5L6B - chains L and M of the 28 polymer chains in the assembly; structure by X-ray diffraction, 2.60 A resolution.

[Chain L]
Molecule: Proteasome subunit beta type-6, Proteasome subunit beta type-1
Source organism: Saccharomyces cerevisiae (strain ATCC 204508 / S288c)
Notes: EC 3.4.25.1
UniProt: chimeric construct of P23724, O09061: residues 1-96 from P23724 (PSB6_YEAST) positions 20-115 (UniProt number = residue number + 19); residues 97-111 from O09061 positions 123-137 (UniProt number = residue number + 26); residues 112-117 from P23724 (PSB6_YEAST) positions 131-136 (UniProt number = residue number + 19); residues 118-133 from O09061 positions 144-159 (UniProt number = residue number + 26); residues 134-222 from P23724 (PSB6_YEAST) positions 153-241 (UniProt number = residue number + 19)
Amino-acid sequence (222 residues; numbered 1 to 222; the number before each row is that of its first residue):
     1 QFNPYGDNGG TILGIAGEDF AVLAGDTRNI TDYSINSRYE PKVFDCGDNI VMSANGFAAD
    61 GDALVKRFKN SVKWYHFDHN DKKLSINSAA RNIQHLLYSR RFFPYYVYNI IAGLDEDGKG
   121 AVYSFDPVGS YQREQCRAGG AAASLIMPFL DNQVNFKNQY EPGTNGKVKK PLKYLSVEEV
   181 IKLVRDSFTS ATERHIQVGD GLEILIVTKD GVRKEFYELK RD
Metal / ion sites: Mg2+: Asp222 (shared with 3 residues of chain V)
Small-molecule neighbours: 04C (1,2,4-trideoxy-4-methyl-2-{[N-(morpholin-4-ylacetyl)-L-alanyl-O-methyl-L-tyrosyl]amino}-1-phenyl-D-xylitol): Tyr106, Tyr108, Asp126, Pro127, Val128
Swiss-Prot annotation at these positions:
  - modified residue: Tyr123 (Phosphotyrosine)

[Chain M]
Molecule: Proteasome subunit beta type-7
Source organism: Saccharomyces cerevisiae (strain ATCC 204508 / S288c)
Notes: EC 3.4.25.1
UniProt: P30657 (PSB7_YEAST); residues -12 to 233 here correspond to UniProt positions 21-266 (UniProt number = residue number + 33)
Amino-acid sequence (246 residues; each row starts with the number of its first residue; numbers below 1 keep their minus sign (Thr-12 is residue -12)):
   -12 TQIANAGASP MVNTQQPIVT GTSVISMKYD NGVIIAADNL GSYGSLLRFN GVERLIPVGD
    48 NTVVGISGDI SDMQHIERLL KDLVTENAYD NPLADAEEAL EPSYIFEYLA TVMYQRRSKM
   108 NPLWNAIIVA GVQSNGDQFL RYVNLLGVTY SSPTLATGFG AHMANPLLRK VVDRESDIPK
   168 TTVQVAEEAI VNAMRVLYYR DARSSRNFSL AIIDKNTGLT FKKNLQVENM KWDFAKDIKG
   228 YGTQKI
Unresolved in the structure: -12 to 0

[Interface between chain L and chain M]
Pairs across the interface (39; chain L residue first):
  Gln1(L) - Thr1(M)  hydrogen bond
  Phe2(L) - Thr1(M)
  Phe2(L) - Arg104(M)
  Phe2(L) - Pro109(M)  hydrophobic
  Phe2(L) - Trp111(M)  hydrophobic
  Phe2(L) - Leu132(M)  hydrophobic
  Phe2(L) - Leu133(M)  hydrophobic
  Asn3(L) - Leu133(M)
  Pro4(L) - Arg104(M)  hydrogen bond (backbone-side chain)
  Pro4(L) - Met107(M)  hydrophobic
  Pro4(L) - Leu133(M)
  Tyr5(L) - Arg104(M)
  Asn8(L) - Val135(M)
  Asn29(L) - Tyr137(M)
  Ser34(L) - His149(M)  hydrogen bond
  Ile35(L) - Arg156(M)  hydrogen bond (backbone-side chain)
  Asn36(L) - Tyr137(M)
  Asn36(L) - Ser139(M)
  Asn36(L) - Arg156(M)
  Ser37(L) - Ser138(M)  hydrogen bond (side chain-backbone)
  Glu40(L) - Arg128(M)  salt bridge
  Glu40(L) - Tyr137(M)
  Glu40(L) - Ser138(M)  hydrogen bond (side chain-backbone)
  Phe57(L) - Arg104(M)
  Phe57(L) - Leu133(M)
  Phe57(L) - Val135(M)  hydrophobic
  Ala59(L) - Tyr101(M)
  Ala59(L) - Leu133(M)
  Ala59(L) - Gly134(M)
  Ala59(L) - Val135(M)
  Asp60(L) - Tyr101(M)  hydrogen bond
  Asp60(L) - Arg104(M)  salt bridge
  Asp62(L) - Thr136(M)  hydrogen bond
  Ala63(L) - Tyr101(M)
  Lys66(L) - Glu94(M)  salt bridge
  Phe103(L) - Ser105(M)
  Glu218(L) - Arg161(M)  salt bridge
  Arg221(L) - Asp160(M)  salt bridge
  Arg221(L) - Arg161(M)
Also at the interface, not in a pair above, chain L (25 interface residues in all): Arg38, Tyr39, Arg100, Tyr105
Also at the interface, not in a pair above, chain M (22 interface residues in all): Leu142

[Overview]
25 residues of chain L face 22 of chain M across their interface, with 8 hydrogen bonds and 5 salt bridges.
Polar contacts include Glu40(L)-Arg128(M), Asp60(L)-Arg104(M) and Lys66(L)-Glu94(M). Chain L binds compound
04C.
Here chain L is Proteasome subunit beta type-6, Proteasome subunit beta type-1 and chain M is Proteasome
subunit beta type-7, both from Saccharomyces cerevisiae (strain ATCC 204508 / S288c). Entry 5L6B (Yeast 20S
proteasome with mouse beta5i (1-138) and mouse beta6 (97-111; 118-133) in complex with ONX ...) was determined
by X-ray diffraction together with 5L52, 5L54, 5L55, 5L5A, 5L5B, 5L5D and 30 further entries from the same
study.
